8C8T - chains G and S of the 14 polymer chains in the assembly; structure by electron microscopy, 3.20 A resolution.

# Chain G
Name: Envelope glycoprotein gp160
Source organism: Human immunodeficiency virus 1
UniProt: Q2N0S5 (Q2N0S5_9HIV1); the construct lacks a stretch of the UniProt sequence and is renumbered around it, so the offset changes along the chain: 34-135 = UniProt 33-134; 144-184 = UniProt 135-175; 189-309 = UniProt 188-308; 312-321 = UniProt 309-318; 2 more segments
Sequence (469 residues; numbered 34 to 504 plus 13 insertion-coded residues; 15 numbers in that range are skipped by the numbering (no residue carries them; nothing is unmodelled there); the number before each row is that of its first residue; a row labelled like 184A-184L holds insertion residues (184A, then the next letters in order)):
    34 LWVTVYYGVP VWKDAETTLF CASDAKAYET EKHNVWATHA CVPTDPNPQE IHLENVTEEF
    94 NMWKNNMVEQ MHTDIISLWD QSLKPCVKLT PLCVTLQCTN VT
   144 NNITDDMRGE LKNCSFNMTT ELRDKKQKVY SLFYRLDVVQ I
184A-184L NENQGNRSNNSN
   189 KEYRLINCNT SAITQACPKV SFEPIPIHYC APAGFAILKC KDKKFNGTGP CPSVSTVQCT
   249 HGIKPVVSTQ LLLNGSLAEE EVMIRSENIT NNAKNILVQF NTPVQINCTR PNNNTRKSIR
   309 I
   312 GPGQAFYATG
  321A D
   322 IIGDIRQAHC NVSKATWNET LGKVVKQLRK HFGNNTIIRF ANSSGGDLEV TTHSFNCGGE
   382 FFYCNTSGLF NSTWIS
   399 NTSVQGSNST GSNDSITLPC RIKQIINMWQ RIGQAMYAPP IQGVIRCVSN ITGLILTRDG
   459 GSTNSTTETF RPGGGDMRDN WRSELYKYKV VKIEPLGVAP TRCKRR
Unresolved in the structure: 57-65, 78-80, 144-149, 184A-184L, 399-411, 460-463
Construct notes: conflict Asn-332 (Thr330 in Q2N0S5), Cys-501 (Ala498 in Q2N0S5)
Disulfide bonds: Cys-54/Cys-74, Cys-119/Cys-205, Cys-131/Cys-157, Cys-218/Cys-247, Cys-228/Cys-239, Cys-296/Cys-331, Cys-378/Cys-445, Cys-385/Cys-418
Covalently attached groups: N-acetylglucosamine (NAG) linked to Asn-156, Asn-160, Asn-197, Asn-262, Asn-276, Asn-295, Asn-332, Asn-363, Asn-386, Asn-448

# Chain S
Name: IgG 3BNC117 Fab heavy chain
Source organism: Homo sapiens
Notes: antibody fragment or engineered binder
Sequence (226 residues; each row starts with the number of its first residue):
     1 QVQLLQSGAA VTKPGASVRV SCEASGYNIR DYFIHWWRQA PGQGLQWVGW INPKTGQPNN
    61 PRQFQGRVSL TRHASWDFDT FSFYMDLKAL RSDDTAVYFC ARQRSDYWDF DVWGSGTQVT
   121 VSSASTKGPS VFPLAPSSKS TSGGTAALGC LVKDYFPEPV TVSWNSGALT SGVHTFPAVL
   181 QSSGLYSLSS VVTVPSSSLG TQTYICNVNH KPSNTKVDKK VEPKSC
Unresolved in the structure: 1, 77-80, 122-226
Disulfide bonds: Cys-22/Cys-100

# Chain G / chain S interface
Pairs across the interface (27):
  Asn-279(G) with Trp-108(S), hydrogen bond
  Asn-280(G) with Trp-47(S); Trp-50(S); Asn-59(S); Trp-108(S)
  Ala-281(G) with Trp-108(S), hydrophobic
  Lys-282(G) with Asp-106(S), salt bridge
  Ser-365(G) with Pro-58(S)
  Gly-366(G) with Gln-57(S); Pro-58(S)
  Gly-367(G) with Thr-55(S); Gly-56(S)
  Asp-368(G) with Thr-55(S), hydrogen bond (backbone-backbone); Arg-72(S), salt bridge
  Val-371(G) with Thr-55(S)
  Gln-428(G) with Arg-30(S); Lys-54(S); Thr-55(S)
  Ile-430(G) with Arg-30(S)
  Thr-455(G) with Gln-57(S)
  Asp-457(G) with Asn-59(S); Asn-60(S); Gln-65(S), hydrogen bond
  Gly-458(G) with Trp-47(S); Pro-61(S)
  Arg-469(G) with Gln-65(S), hydrogen bond
  Gly-471(G) with Gln-57(S)
Other interface residues (no listed pair), chain G (21 interface residues in all): Arg-456, Gly-459, Pro-470, Gly-472, Gly-473
Other interface residues (no listed pair), chain S (16 interface residues in all): Phe-33

# Summary
Chain G and chain S form an interface of 21 and 16 residues respectively, with 4 hydrogen bonds and 2 salt
bridges. Polar pairs include Lys-282(G)/Asp-106(S), Asp-368(G)/Arg-72(S) and Asn-279(G)/Trp-108(S).
N-acetylglucosamine is covalently linked to Asn-156(G), Asn-160(G), Asn-197(G), Asn-262(G), Asn-276(G) and
Asn-295(G) and 4 more.
Chain G is Envelope glycoprotein gp160 (Human immunodeficiency virus 1) and chain S is IgG 3BNC117 Fab heavy
chain (Homo sapiens); the structure, cryo-EM structure of BG505 SOSIP.664 HIV-1 Env trimer in complex with
bNAbs EPTC112 and 3BNC117, was determined by electron microscopy.
